Entry 6FN2 (X-ray diffraction, 2.30 A resolution); this record covers chain A.

Chain A:
Protein: Cryptochrome photoreceptor
Organism: Chlamydomonas reinhardtii
UniProt: A8J8W0 (A8J8W0_CHLRE); numbering as in UniProt (aligned over 1-496)
Chain sequence (509 residues; row label = number of the first residue in the row):
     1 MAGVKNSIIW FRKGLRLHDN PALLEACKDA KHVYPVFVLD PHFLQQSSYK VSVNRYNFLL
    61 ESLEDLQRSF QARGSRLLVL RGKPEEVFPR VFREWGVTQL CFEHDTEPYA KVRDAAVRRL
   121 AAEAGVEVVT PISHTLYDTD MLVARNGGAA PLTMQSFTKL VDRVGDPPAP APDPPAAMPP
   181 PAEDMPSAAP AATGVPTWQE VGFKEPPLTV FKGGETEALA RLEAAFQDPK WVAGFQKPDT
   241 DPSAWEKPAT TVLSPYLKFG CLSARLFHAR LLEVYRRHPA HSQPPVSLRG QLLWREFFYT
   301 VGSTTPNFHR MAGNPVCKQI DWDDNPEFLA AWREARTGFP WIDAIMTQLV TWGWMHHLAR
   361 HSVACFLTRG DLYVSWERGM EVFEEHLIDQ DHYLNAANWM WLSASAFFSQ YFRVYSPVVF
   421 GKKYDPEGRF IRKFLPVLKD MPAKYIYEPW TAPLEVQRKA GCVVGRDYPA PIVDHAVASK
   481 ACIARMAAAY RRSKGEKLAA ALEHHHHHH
Not modelled in the structure: 1-3, 495-509
Sequence notes: expression tag (497-509)
Residues lining bound ligands:
  - FAD (flavin-adenine dinucleotide): Phe-235, Lys-237, Thr-250, Thr-251, Val-252, Leu-253, Ser-254, Leu-257, Phe-267, Leu-288, Gln-291, Leu-292, Trp-294, Arg-295, Phe-298, Trp-354, Met-355, His-356, His-357, Arg-360, His-361, Ala-364, Phe-383, Leu-387, Asp-389, Gln-390, Asp-391, Leu-394, Asn-395, Asn-398, Trp-399, Leu-402
  - HDF (8-hydroxy-10-(D-ribo-2,3,4,5-tetrahydroxypentyl)-5-deazaisoalloxazine): Phe-11, Arg-12, Lys-13, Phe-37, Val-38, Leu-39, Asp-40, Phe-43, Tyr-49, Val-51, Arg-55, Tyr-56, Leu-59, Asp-105, Glu-107, Tyr-109, Ala-110, Arg-113, Lys-258, Phe-259, Gln-390
What the authors report for this chain:
  - binding site for HDF: Trp-10, Phe-11, Leu-39, Asp-40, Phe-43, Tyr-49, Arg-55, Tyr-56, Leu-59, Asp-105, Glu-107, Arg-113, Lys-258
  - conformationally variable residues (side-chain flip): Phe-43
  - catalytic residues: His-357, His-361 (proposed by the authors, not directly observed)

In short:
Bound to chain A: flavin-adenine dinucleotide and compound HDF. The paper reports catalytic residues His-357
and His-361; a binding site for HDF at Trp-10, Phe-11 and Leu-39 among others.
Chain A is Cryptochrome photoreceptor (Chlamydomonas reinhardtii); the structure, X-ray structure of
animal-like Cryptochrome from Chlamydomonas reinhardtii, was determined by X-ray diffraction together with
6FN0, 6FN3 and 5ZM0 from the same study.
